Entry 3P50 (X-ray diffraction, 3.30 A resolution); this record covers chains C and D of the 5 polymer chains in the assembly.

[Chain C (and D)]
Molecule: Glr4197 protein
Source organism: Gloeobacter violaceus
Notes: fragment: residues in UNP 44-359; chain D of this document is another copy of the same molecule, construct and numbering; everything in this record applies to it too
UniProtKB: Q7NDN8 (Q7NDN8_GLOVI); residues 2-317 here correspond to UniProt positions 44-359 (UniProt number = residue number + 42)
Chain sequence (318 residues; each row starts with the number of its first residue):
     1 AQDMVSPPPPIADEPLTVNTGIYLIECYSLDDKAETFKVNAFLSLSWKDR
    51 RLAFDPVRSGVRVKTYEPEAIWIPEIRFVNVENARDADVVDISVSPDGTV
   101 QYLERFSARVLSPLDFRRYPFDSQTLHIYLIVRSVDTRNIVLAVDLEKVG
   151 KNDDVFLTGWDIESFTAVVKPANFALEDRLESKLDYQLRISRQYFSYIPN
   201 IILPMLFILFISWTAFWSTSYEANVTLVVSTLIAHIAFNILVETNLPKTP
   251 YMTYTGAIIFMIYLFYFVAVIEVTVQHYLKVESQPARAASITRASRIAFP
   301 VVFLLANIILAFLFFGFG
Disordered / not traced: 1-4, 316-318
Differences from the reference sequence: expression tag (1, 318)
Residues lining bound ligands:
  - 2,6-bis(1-methylethyl)phenol (PFL): P120, F121, I202, L206, Y254, T255, I258, N307
  - diundecyl phosphatidyl choline (PLC): R118, F121, Y194, I198, I202, Y254, A311, F315
From the paper describing this entry:
  - binding site for 2,6-bis(1-methylethyl)phenol: I202, Y254, T255, N307
  - mutagenesis - I202Y, T255A: increased signaling

[Chain C / chain D interface]
Residue-residue contacts (69):
  Y23(C) - L176(D)  hydrophobic
  Y23(C) - E177(D)
  I25(C) - V79(D)
  E26(C) - V79(D)
  E26(C) - N80(D)
  E26(C) - L111(D)
  Y28(C) - E82(D)  hydrogen bond (side chain-backbone)
  N40(C) - V81(D)  hydrogen bond (side chain-backbone)
  N40(C) - E82(D)  hydrogen bond (side chain-backbone)
  F42(C) - R77(D)
  F42(C) - L176(D)  hydrophobic
  F42(C) - E181(D)
  S44(C) - E177(D)
  V63(C) - D136(D)
  D86(C) - N83(D)  hydrogen bond
  D88(C) - A84(D)
  V90(C) - E75(D)
  V90(C) - R77(D)
  V90(C) - R133(D)
  D91(C) - R179(D)  salt bridge
  S93(C) - R179(D)  hydrogen bond
  L103(C) - R133(D)
  L103(C) - E177(D)
  R105(C) - R77(D)
  R105(C) - F78(D)  hydrogen bond (side chain-backbone)
  R105(C) - V79(D)  hydrogen bond (side chain-backbone)
  S107(C) - E82(D)
  S107(C) - N83(D)  hydrogen bond
  Y119(C) - K248(D)
  K148(C) - E177(D)
  F156(C) - P113(D)  hydrophobic
  T158(C) - E35(D)  hydrogen bond
  G159(C) - K248(D)
  Q193(C) - P250(D)
  F195(C) - T249(D)
  F195(C) - P250(D)
  F195(C) - Y251(D)
  F195(C) - M252(D)
  S196(C) - K248(D)
  S196(C) - T249(D)
  Y197(C) - K248(D)  hydrogen bond
  P199(C) - F260(D)
  N200(C) - N239(D)
  N200(C) - E243(D)
  I201(C) - E243(D)
  L203(C) - F260(D)  hydrophobic
  P204(C) - Y263(D)  hydrophobic
  F207(C) - Y263(D)  hydrophobic
  F207(C) - L264(D)  hydrophobic
  F207(C) - F267(D)
  I208(C) - L232(D)  hydrophobic
  F210(C) - F267(D)  hydrophobic
  I211(C) - L232(D)  hydrophobic
  I211(C) - F267(D)  hydrophobic
  T214(C) - V270(D)
  T214(C) - T274(D)
  W217(C) - Y278(D)
  S218(C) - Y221(D)
  S220(C) - E222(D)  hydrogen bond
  A223(C) - Y221(D)  hydrophobic
  A223(C) - V225(D)
  T226(C) - V225(D)
  L227(C) - Y221(D)
  S230(C) - V229(D)
  S230(C) - I233(D)
  F238(C) - I236(D)  hydrophobic
  L241(C) - I240(D)  hydrophobic
  N245(C) - K248(D)
  R296(C) - Y278(D)
Other interface residues (no listed pair), chain C (51 interface residues in all): K38, R62, V89, T219, A234
Other interface residues (no listed pair), chain D (45 interface residues in all): I131, T226, P247, H277, V281

[Overview]
51 residues of chain C face 45 of chain D across their interface; the contacts include 11 hydrogen bonds and 1
salt bridge. Polar pairs include D91(C)-R179(D), Y28(C)-E82(D) and N40(C)-V81(D). The paper reports a binding
site for 2,6-bis(1-methylethyl)phenol at I202(C), Y254(C) and T255(C) among others; I202Y and T255A of chain C
increase signaling.
Chain C and chain D are both Glr4197 protein (Gloeobacter violaceus); the structure, Structure of propofol
bound to a pentameric ligand-gated ion channel, GLIC, was determined by X-ray diffraction (same publication as
3P4W).
